1BHX - chains B and F of the 4 polymer chains in the assembly; structure by X-ray diffraction, 2.30 A resolution.

== Chain B ==
Name: Alpha thrombin
From: Homo sapiens
Notes: EC 3.4.21.5
UniProt: P00734 (THRB_HUMAN); the construct lacks a stretch of the UniProt sequence, so the offset changes along the chain: 16-36 = UniProt 364-384; 37-60 = UniProt 386-409; 61-77 = UniProt 419-435; 78-97 = UniProt 437-456; 2 more segments
Chain sequence (147 residues; each row starts with the number of its first residue; a row labelled like 60A-60I holds insertion residues (60A, then the next letters in order)):
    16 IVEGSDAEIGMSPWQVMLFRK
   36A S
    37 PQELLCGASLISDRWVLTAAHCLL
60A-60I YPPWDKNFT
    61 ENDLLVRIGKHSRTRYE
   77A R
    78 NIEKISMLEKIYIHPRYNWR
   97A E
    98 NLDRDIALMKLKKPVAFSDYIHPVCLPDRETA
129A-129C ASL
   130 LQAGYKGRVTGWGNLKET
Cystine bridges: Cys-42/Cys-58
Ligand contacts: R56 (5-oxo-6-phenylmethanesulfonylamino-hexahydro-thiazolo[3,2-a]pyridine-3-carboxylic acid (3-guanidino-propyl)-amide): His-57, Tyr-60A, Trp-60D, Glu-97A, Asn-98, Leu-99

== Chain F ==
Name: Alpha thrombin
From: Homo sapiens
Notes: EC 3.4.21.5
UniProt: P00734 (THRB_HUMAN); the construct lacks a stretch of the UniProt sequence and is renumbered around it, so the offset changes along the chain: 150-184 = UniProt 518-552; 187-204 = UniProt 560-577; 205-217 = UniProt 580-592; 219-221 = UniProt 593-595; 1 more segments
Chain sequence (105 residues; row label = number of the first residue in the row; note: 1 number in that range is skipped by the numbering (no residue carries it; nothing is unmodelled there); a row labelled like 186A-186D holds insertion residues (186A, then the next letters in order)):
   150 GQPSVLQVVNLPIVERPVCKDSTRIRITDNMFCAG
  184A Y
   185 KP
186A-186D DEGK
   187 RGDACEGDSGGPFVMKSP
204A-204B FN
   205 NRWYQMGIVSWGE
   219 GCD
  221A R
   222 DGKYGFYTHVFRLKKWIQKVIDQFGE
Cystine bridges: Cys-168/Cys-182, Cys-191/Cys-220
Ligand contacts: R56 (5-oxo-6-phenylmethanesulfonylamino-hexahydro-thiazolo[3,2-a]pyridine-3-carboxylic acid (3-guanidino-propyl)-amide): Ile-174, Asp-189, Ala-190, Cys-191, Glu-192, Ser-195, Val-213, Ser-214, Trp-215, Gly-216, Glu-217, Gly-219, Cys-220, Gly-226

== Chain B / chain F interface ==
Pairs across the interface - 162 pairs, chain B then chain F:
  Ile-16(B) / Gln-156(F)
  Ile-16(B) / Val-158(F)  hydrophobic
  Ile-16(B) / Asp-189(F)
  Ile-16(B) / Ala-190(F)  hydrophobic
  Ile-16(B) / Asp-194(F)  hydrogen bond (backbone-side chain)
  Val-17(B) / Gly-188(F)
  Val-17(B) / Asp-189(F)  hydrogen bond (backbone-backbone)
  Val-17(B) / Cys-220(F)  hydrophobic
  Val-17(B) / Asp-221(F)
  Glu-18(B) / Val-158(F)
  Glu-18(B) / Arg-187(F)
  Glu-18(B) / Gly-188(F)
  Glu-18(B) / Asp-221(F)
  Gly-19(B) / Gln-156(F)
  Gly-19(B) / Val-157(F)
  Ser-20(B) / Gln-156(F)
  Ser-20(B) / Val-157(F)  hydrogen bond (backbone-backbone)
  Asp-21(B) / Val-154(F)
  Asp-21(B) / Leu-155(F)
  Asp-21(B) / Gln-156(F)  hydrogen bond
  Ala-22(B) / Leu-155(F)  hydrogen bond (backbone-backbone)
  Ala-22(B) / Val-157(F)  hydrophobic
  Met-26(B) / Val-157(F)  hydrophobic
  Trp-29(B) / Val-200(F)
  Trp-29(B) / Trp-207(F)  hydrophobic
  Gln-30(B) / Leu-155(F)
  Gln-30(B) / Pro-198(F)
  Cys-42(B) / Gly-193(F)
  Cys-42(B) / Ser-195(F)
  Gly-43(B) / Ser-195(F)  hydrogen bond (backbone-backbone)
  Gly-43(B) / Gly-196(F)
  Gly-43(B) / Gly-197(F)
  Ala-44(B) / Gly-196(F)
  Ala-44(B) / Gly-197(F)
  Ala-44(B) / Pro-198(F)
  Ser-45(B) / Gln-209(F)  hydrogen bond
  Asp-49(B) / Glu-247(F)
  Arg-50(B) / Glu-247(F)  salt bridge
  Trp-51(B) / Val-241(F)  hydrophobic
  Trp-51(B) / Ile-242(F)
  Trp-51(B) / Glu-247(F)  hydrogen bond (side chain-backbone)
  Leu-53(B) / Gln-209(F)
  Thr-54(B) / Gly-196(F)
  Thr-54(B) / Ile-212(F)
  Ala-55(B) / Gly-196(F)
  Ala-55(B) / Ile-212(F)
  Ala-55(B) / Val-213(F)
  His-57(B) / Ser-195(F)  hydrogen bond
  His-57(B) / Val-213(F)
  His-57(B) / Ser-214(F)
  Cys-58(B) / Ser-195(F)
  His-71(B) / Val-154(F)
  His-71(B) / Leu-155(F)  hydrogen bond (backbone-backbone)
  Ser-72(B) / Ser-153(F)
  Arg-73(B) / Gln-151(F)  hydrogen bond
  Arg-73(B) / Pro-152(F)  hydrogen bond (side chain-backbone)
  Arg-73(B) / Ser-153(F)  hydrogen bond (backbone-backbone)
  Tyr-89(B) / Trp-237(F)
  Tyr-89(B) / Phe-245(F)
  Ile-90(B) / Trp-237(F)
  His-91(B) / Leu-234(F)
  His-91(B) / Trp-237(F)
  Pro-92(B) / Trp-237(F)
  Glu-97A(B) / Arg-175(F)  salt bridge
  Asn-98(B) / Ile-174(F)
  Asn-98(B) / Arg-175(F)  hydrogen bond (side chain-backbone)
  Asn-98(B) / Thr-177(F)
  Asn-98(B) / Met-180(F)
  Asn-98(B) / Trp-215(F)
  Leu-99(B) / Trp-215(F)  hydrophobic
  Asp-100(B) / Thr-177(F)  hydrogen bond
  Asp-100(B) / Asn-179(F)  hydrogen bond
  Asp-100(B) / Met-180(F)
  Arg-101(B) / Asn-179(F)
  Asp-102(B) / Ser-214(F)  hydrogen bond
  Asp-102(B) / Thr-229(F)  hydrogen bond (backbone-side chain)
  Ile-103(B) / Ile-212(F)  hydrophobic
  Ile-103(B) / Leu-234(F)  hydrophobic
  Ile-103(B) / Ile-238(F)  hydrophobic
  Leu-105(B) / Trp-237(F)  hydrophobic
  Leu-105(B) / Val-241(F)  hydrophobic
  Lys-107(B) / Gly-246(F)
  Lys-107(B) / Glu-247(F)  hydrogen bond (side chain-backbone)
  Pro-111(B) / Glu-247(F)
  Val-121(B) / Trp-207(F)
  Val-121(B) / Gln-209(F)
  Cys-122(B) / Arg-206(F)
  Cys-122(B) / Trp-207(F)  hydrogen bond (backbone-backbone)
  Cys-122(B) / Tyr-208(F)
  Cys-122(B) / Gln-209(F)  hydrogen bond (backbone-backbone)
  Leu-123(B) / Tyr-208(F)
  Leu-123(B) / Ile-238(F)  hydrophobic
  Pro-124(B) / Tyr-208(F)  hydrophobic
  Pro-124(B) / Gln-209(F)
  Pro-124(B) / Met-210(F)  hydrophobic
  Pro-124(B) / Phe-232(F)
  Pro-124(B) / Lys-235(F)  hydrogen bond (backbone-side chain)
  Asp-125(B) / Phe-232(F)
  Arg-126(B) / Phe-232(F)
  Thr-128(B) / Tyr-208(F)
  Ala-129(B) / Met-210(F)  hydrophobic
  Ala-129(B) / Phe-232(F)  hydrophobic
  Ser-129B(B) / Phe-204A(F)
  Leu-129C(B) / Met-201(F)
  Leu-129C(B) / Pro-204(F)
  Leu-130(B) / Ile-162(F)  hydrophobic
  Leu-130(B) / Met-210(F)  hydrophobic
  Leu-130(B) / His-230(F)
  Gln-131(B) / Ile-162(F)
  Ala-132(B) / Ile-162(F)
  Ala-132(B) / Glu-164(F)
  Gly-133(B) / Pro-161(F)
  Gly-133(B) / Ile-162(F)  hydrogen bond (backbone-backbone)
  Tyr-134(B) / Leu-160(F)
  Tyr-134(B) / Pro-161(F)
  Tyr-134(B) / Ile-162(F)  hydrogen bond (backbone-backbone)
  Lys-135(B) / Leu-160(F)
  Lys-135(B) / Pro-161(F)
  Lys-135(B) / Tyr-184A(F)
  Lys-135(B) / Met-201(F)
  Gly-136(B) / Asn-159(F)
  Gly-136(B) / Leu-160(F)  hydrogen bond (backbone-backbone)
  Gly-136(B) / Phe-199(F)
  Gly-136(B) / Val-200(F)
  Gly-136(B) / Met-201(F)
  Arg-137(B) / Val-157(F)
  Arg-137(B) / Val-158(F)
  Arg-137(B) / Asn-159(F)  hydrogen bond
  Arg-137(B) / Pro-198(F)
  Arg-137(B) / Phe-199(F)
  Arg-137(B) / Val-200(F)  hydrogen bond (backbone-backbone)
  Arg-137(B) / Trp-207(F)
  Val-138(B) / Val-157(F)
  Val-138(B) / Val-158(F)  hydrogen bond (backbone-backbone)
  Val-138(B) / Pro-198(F)
  Val-138(B) / Phe-199(F)  hydrophobic
  Val-138(B) / Val-213(F)  hydrophobic
  Val-138(B) / Tyr-228(F)
  Thr-139(B) / Gln-156(F)
  Thr-139(B) / Val-157(F)
  Thr-139(B) / Pro-198(F)
  Gly-140(B) / Leu-155(F)
  Gly-140(B) / Gln-156(F)  hydrogen bond (backbone-backbone)
  Gly-140(B) / Asp-194(F)
  Trp-141(B) / Pro-152(F)
  Trp-141(B) / Val-154(F)
  Trp-141(B) / Leu-155(F)
  Trp-141(B) / Asp-194(F)
  Gly-142(B) / Pro-152(F)
  Gly-142(B) / Glu-192(F)
  Gly-142(B) / Gly-193(F)
  Gly-142(B) / Asp-194(F)  hydrogen bond (backbone-side chain)
  Asn-143(B) / Gly-150(F)
  Asn-143(B) / Cys-191(F)
  Asn-143(B) / Glu-192(F)  hydrogen bond (backbone-backbone)
  Leu-144(B) / Gly-150(F)  hydrogen bond (backbone-backbone)
  Leu-144(B) / Pro-152(F)  hydrophobic
  Leu-144(B) / Gln-156(F)
  Lys-145(B) / Cys-191(F)
  Glu-146(B) / Gly-219(F)
  Glu-146(B) / Cys-220(F)  hydrogen bond (side chain-backbone)
  Glu-146(B) / Arg-221A(F)  salt bridge
Also at the interface, not in a pair above, chain B (70 interface residues in all): Ser-27, Ile-47, Arg-75, Ala-104
Also at the interface, not in a pair above, chain F (68 interface residues in all): Val-163, Phe-181, Lys-186D, Ser-203, Val-231

== Summary ==
70 residues of chain B and 68 residues of chain F are in contact, with 33 hydrogen bonds and 3 salt bridges.
Polar pairs include Arg-50(B)/Glu-247(F), Glu-97A(B)/Arg-175(F) and Glu-146(B)/Arg-221A(F). Compound R56 is
bound between chain B and chain F.
Here chain B is Alpha thrombin and chain F is Alpha thrombin, both from Homo sapiens. Entry 1BHX (X-ray
structure of the complex of human alpha thrombin with the inhibitor sdz 229-357) was determined by X-ray
diffraction.
